7TYL - chains B and R of the 6 polymer chains in the assembly; structure by electron microscopy, 3.30 A resolution.

Chain B:
Protein: Guanine nucleotide-binding protein G(I)/G(S)/G(T) subunit beta-1
From: Homo sapiens
Reference sequence: P62873 (GBB1_HUMAN); residues 2-340 here = UniProt positions 2-340
Amino-acid sequence (350 residues; numbered -9 to 340; the number before each row is that of its first residue; numbers below 1 keep their minus sign (Met-9 is residue -9)):
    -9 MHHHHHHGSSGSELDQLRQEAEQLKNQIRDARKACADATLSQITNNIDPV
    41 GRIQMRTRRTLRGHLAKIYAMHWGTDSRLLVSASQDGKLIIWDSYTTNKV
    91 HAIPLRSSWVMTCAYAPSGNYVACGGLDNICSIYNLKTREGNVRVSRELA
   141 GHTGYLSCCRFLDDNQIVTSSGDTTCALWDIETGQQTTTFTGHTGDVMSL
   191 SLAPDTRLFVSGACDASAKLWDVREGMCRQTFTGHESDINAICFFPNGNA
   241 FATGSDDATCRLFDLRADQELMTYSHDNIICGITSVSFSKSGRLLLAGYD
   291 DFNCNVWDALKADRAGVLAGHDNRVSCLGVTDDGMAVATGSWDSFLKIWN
Unresolved in the structure: -9 to 1
Differences from the reference sequence: expression tag (-9 to 1)
Swiss-Prot annotation at these positions:
  - modified residue: Ser2 (N-acetylserine), His266 (Phosphohistidine)
  - natural variant: Leu30 (L30F: In MRD42; uncertain significance), Arg52 (R52G: In MRD42), Gly64 (G64V: In MRD42), Asp76 (D76E: In MRD42; D76G: In MRD42), Gly77 (G77S: In MRD42), Lys78 (K78R: In MRD42), Ile80 (I80N: In MRD42; I80T: In MRD42), His91 (H91R: In MRD42; uncertain significance), Ala92 (A92T: In MRD42), Pro94 (P94S: In MRD42), Leu95 (L95P: In MRD42), Arg96 (R96L: In MRD42), 5 further natural variant entries in UniProt

Chain R:
Protein: Calcitonin receptor
From: Homo sapiens
Reference sequence: P30988 (CALCR_HUMAN), isoform P30988-2; residues 25-474 here = UniProt positions 25-474
Amino-acid sequence (501 residues; row label = number of the first residue in the row; numbers below 1 keep their minus sign (Met-7 is residue -7)):
    -7 MKTIIALSYIFCLVFADYKDDDDLEVLFQGPAAFSNQTYPTIEPKPFLYV
    43 VGRKKMMDAQYKCYDRMQQLPAYQGEGPYCNRTWDGWLCWDDTPAGVLSY
    93 QFCPDYFPDFDPSEKVTKYCDEKGVWFKHPENNRTWSNYTMCNAFTPEKL
   143 KNAYVLYYLAIVGHSLSIFTLVISLGIFVFFRSLGCQRVTLHKNMFLTYI
   193 LNSMIIIIHLVEVVPNGELVRRDPVSCKILHFFHQYMMACNYFWMLCEGI
   243 YLHTLIVVAVFTEKQRLRWYYLLGWGFPLVPTTIHAITRAVYFNDNCWLS
   293 VETHLLYIIHGPVMAALVVNFFFLLNIVRVLVTKMRETHEAESHMYLKAV
   343 KATMILVPLLGIQFVVFPWRPSNKMLGKIYDYVMHSLIHFQGFFVATIYC
   393 FCNNEVQTTVKRQWAQFKIQWNQRWGRRPSNRSARAAAAAAEAGDIPIYI
   443 CHQELRNEPANNQGEESAEIIPLNIIEQESSAPAGLEVLFQGPHHHHHHH
   493 H
Unresolved in the structure: -7 to 40, 410-493
Disulfide bonds: Cys55-Cys81, Cys72-Cys112, Cys95-Cys134, Cys219-Cys289
Differences from the reference sequence: expression tag (-7 to 24, 475-493); conflict Leu447 (Pro in P30988)
Swiss-Prot annotation at these positions:
  - glycosylation (N-linked (GlcNAc...) asparagine): Asn28, Asn73, Asn125, Asn130
  - natural variant: Leu447 (L447P: Probable protective factor against osteoporosis)

Interface between chain B and chain R:
Residue-residue contacts (5):
  Arg46(B) with Gln408(R), hydrogen bond (side chain-backbone)
  Arg52(B) with Arg174(R)
  Ala309(B) with Gln408(R)
  His311(B) with Arg404(R)
  Asp312(B) with Arg404(R), salt bridge
Other interface residues (no listed pair), chain B (7 interface residues in all): Phe292, Gly310
Other interface residues (no listed pair), chain R (4 interface residues in all): Phe409

In short:
Chain B and chain R form an interface of 7 and 4 residues respectively; the contacts include 1 hydrogen bond
and 1 salt bridge. Among the polar pairs are Asp312(B)-Arg404(R) and Arg46(B)-Gln408(R).
Chain B is Guanine nucleotide-binding protein G(I)/G(S)/G(T) subunit beta-1 and chain R is Calcitonin
receptor, both from Homo sapiens; the structure, Calcitonin Receptor in complex with Gs and rat amylin
peptide, bypass motif, was determined by electron microscopy, deposited together with 7TYF, 7TYH, 7TYI, 7TYN,
7TYO, 7TYW and 3 further entries.
